3Q5T - chain A; structure by X-ray diffraction, 2.00 A resolution.

== Chain A ==
Protein: TCR N30 beta
Source organism: Mus musculus
Chain sequence (241 residues; row label = number of the first residue in the row):
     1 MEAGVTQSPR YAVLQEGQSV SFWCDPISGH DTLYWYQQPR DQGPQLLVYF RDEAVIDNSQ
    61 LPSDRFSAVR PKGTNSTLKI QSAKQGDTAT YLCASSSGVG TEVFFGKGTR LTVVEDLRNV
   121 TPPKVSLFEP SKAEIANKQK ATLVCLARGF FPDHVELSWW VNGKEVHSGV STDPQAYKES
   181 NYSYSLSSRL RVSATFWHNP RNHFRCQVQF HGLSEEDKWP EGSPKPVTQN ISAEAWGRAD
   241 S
Disordered / not traced: 1-2, 241
Cystine bridges: C24-C93, C145-C206
Reported in the primary citation:
  - interface residues: F128

== Summary ==
The paper reports the interface residue F128.
Chain A is TCR N30 beta (Mus musculus); the structure, V beta/V beta homodimerization-based pre-TCR model
suggested by TCR beta crystal structures, was determined by X-ray diffraction, deposited together with 3Q5Y.
